PDB entry 9CK5 | electron microscopy, 3.00 A resolution | chains H and N of the 16 polymer chains in the assembly

== Chain H ==
Protein: RuBisCO large subunit
Source organism: Anthoceros agrestis
Notes: EC 4.1.1.39
Chain sequence (475 residues; each row starts with the number of its first residue):
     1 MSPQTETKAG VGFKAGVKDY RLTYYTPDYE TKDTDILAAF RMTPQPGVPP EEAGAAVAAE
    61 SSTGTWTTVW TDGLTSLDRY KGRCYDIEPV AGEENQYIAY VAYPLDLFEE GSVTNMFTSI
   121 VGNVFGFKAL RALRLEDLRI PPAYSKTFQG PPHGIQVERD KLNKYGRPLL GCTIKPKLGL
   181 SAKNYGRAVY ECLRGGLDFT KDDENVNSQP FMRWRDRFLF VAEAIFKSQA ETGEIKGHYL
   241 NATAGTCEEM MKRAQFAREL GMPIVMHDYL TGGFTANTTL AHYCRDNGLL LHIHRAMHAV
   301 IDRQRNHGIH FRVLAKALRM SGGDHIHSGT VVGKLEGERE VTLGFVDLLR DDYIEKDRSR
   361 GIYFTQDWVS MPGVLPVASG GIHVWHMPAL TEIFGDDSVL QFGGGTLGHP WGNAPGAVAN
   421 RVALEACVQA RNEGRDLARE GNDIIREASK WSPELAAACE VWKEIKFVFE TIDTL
Unresolved in the structure: 1-11
Modified / non-standard residues: Lys201 (lysine nz-carboxylic acid; KCX)

== Chain N ==
Protein: RuBisCO small subunit
Source organism: Anthoceros agrestis
Chain sequence (125 residues; numbered 1 to 125; the number before each row is that of its first residue):
     1 MQVWNPIDNP KFETLSYLPP LTDNQIAREI DYMLRNKWIP CLEFDPSGTI TTLPGQPGYY
    61 GGRYWTMWKL PMFGCNNAGY VLREIEHCKN AYPGCFIRVL GFDNIRQVQC CAFIVHKPQH
   121 HHHHH
Unresolved in the structure: 119-125

== Chain H / chain N interface ==
Pairs across the interface (34):
  Gln156(H) with Arg106(N); Val108(N)
  Lys161(H) with Arg63(N), hydrogen bond (backbone-side chain)
  Asn163(H) with Glu13(N)
  Lys164(H) with Glu13(N), salt bridge
  Tyr165(H) with Thr14(N); Gln109(N)
  Gly166(H) with Cys110(N)
  Arg167(H) with Glu13(N), salt bridge; Thr14(N)
  Arg194(H) with Trp4(N); Pro6(N)
  Gly195(H) with Tyr17(N), hydrogen bond (backbone-side chain)
  Gly196(H) with Tyr17(N)
  Thr232(H) with Lys11(N)
  Glu234(H) with Lys11(N); Glu13(N), hydrogen bond (side chain-backbone)
  Ile235(H) with Tyr60(N)
  Arg258(H) with Gly55(N), hydrogen bond (side chain-backbone); Pro57(N)
  Met262(H) with Pro57(N)
  Gly288(H) with Pro57(N)
  Trp411(H) with Met1(N)
  Arg421(H) with Glu13(N), hydrogen bond (side chain-backbone)
  Glu425(H) with Glu13(N); Leu15(N), hydrogen bond (side chain-backbone); Tyr17(N); Leu18(N)
  Asn432(H) with Tyr32(N)
  Trp451(H) with Tyr17(N); Leu18(N), hydrophobic; Pro19(N)
  Pro453(H) with Gln2(N)
  Glu454(H) with Trp4(N)
Also at the interface, not in a pair above, chain H (37 interface residues in all): Asp160, Gln229, Glu231, Glu259, Leu260, Pro263, Leu289, Asp397, Pro410, Pro415, Val418, Gln429, Arg431, Glu433
Also at the interface, not in a pair above, chain N (30 interface residues in all): Asn9, Pro10, Phe12, Ser16, Gln25, Arg28, Glu29, Thr52, Pro54, Gln56

== Overview ==
The interface between chain H and chain N involves 37 residues on one side and 30 on the other, with 6
hydrogen bonds and 2 salt bridges. Among the polar pairs are Lys164(H)-Glu13(N), Arg167(H)-Glu13(N) and
Lys161(H)-Arg63(N).
Chain H is RuBisCO large subunit and chain N is RuBisCO small subunit, both from Anthoceros agrestis; the
structure, Anthoceros agrestis Rubisco assembled with RbcX1, RbcX2, Raf1, Raf2 and BSD2, was determined by
electron microscopy (same publication as 9CHZ, 9CI1 and 9CI2).
